5T01 - chains D and A of the 4 polymer chains in the assembly; structure by X-ray diffraction, 1.89 A resolution.

# Chain D
Molecule: 19-nt DNA strand
Sequence (19 nucleotides; row label = number of the first residue in the row):
    23 AATGGACGAGTCATAGGAG
Modified / non-standard residues: 5CM (5-methyl-2'-deoxy-cytidine-5'-monophosphate) at position 29

# Chain A
Molecule: Transcription factor AP-1
Organism: Homo sapiens
Notes: fragment: DNA binding domain
UniProt: P05412 (JUN_HUMAN); residue numbers follow UniProt; this construct covers 254-315
Amino-acid sequence (64 residues; each row starts with the number of its first residue):
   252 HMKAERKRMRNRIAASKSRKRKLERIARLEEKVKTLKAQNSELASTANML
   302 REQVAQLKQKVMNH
Unresolved in the structure: 314-315
Construct notes: expression tag (252-253); engineered mutation Ser269 (Cys in P05412)
Swiss-Prot annotation at these positions:
  - region: Leu280 to Leu308 (Leucine-zipper)
  - site: Arg272 (Necessary for synergistic transcriptional activity with SMAD3)
  - modified residue: Lys271 (N6-acetyllysine), Thr286 (Phosphothreonine)
  - mutagenesis: Arg272 (R272V: Abolishes the synergistic activity with SMAD3 to activate TGF-beta-mediated transcription), Thr286 (T286A: Complete loss of PAK2-mediated phosphorylation; when associated with A-2; A-8; A-89; and A-93)
Reported in the primary citation:
  - binding site for the 19-nt DNA strand (chain D): Asn262, Ala265, Ala266, Arg270
  - binding site for the 19-nt DNA strand: Asn262, Ala265, Ala266, Arg270
  - conformationally variable residues (side-chain flip): Asn262
  - mutagenesis - A266S: increased binding to meZRE2

# Chain D / chain A interface
Residue-residue contacts - 6 pairs, chain D then chain A:
  DT25(D) - His252(A)  salt bridge to the phosphate
  DG26(D) - Met253(A)  phosphate contact
  DG27(D) - Arg261(A)  salt bridge to the phosphate
  DA28(D) - Lys258(A)  base contact
  5CM_29(D) - Asn262(A)  base contact
  5CM_29(D) - Ala265(A)  base contact

# In short
5 residues of chain D and 6 residues of chain A are in contact; the contacts include 2 salt bridges. Polar
pairs include DT25(D)-His252(A) and DG27(D)-Arg261(A). The paper reports a binding site for the 19-nt DNA
strand (chain D) at Asn262(A), Ala265(A) and Ala266(A) among others; A266S of chain A increases binding to
meZRE2.
Here chain D is a 19-nt DNA strand and chain A is Transcription factor AP-1 (Homo sapiens). Entry 5T01 (Human
c-Jun DNA binding domain homodimer in complex with methylated DNA) was determined by X-ray diffraction (same
publication as 5SZX).
